PDB entry 7OJH | electron microscopy, 3.10 A resolution | chains B and A

# Chain B (and A)
Protein: Broad substrate specificity ATP-binding cassette transporter ABCG2
Source organism: Homo sapiens
Notes: EC 7.6.2.2; chain A of this document is another copy of the same molecule, construct and numbering; everything in this record applies to it too
UniProtKB: Q9UNQ0 (ABCG2_HUMAN); residues 2-655 here = UniProt positions 2-655
Sequence (665 residues; row label = number of the first residue in the row; numbers below 1 keep their minus sign (Met-9 is residue -9)):
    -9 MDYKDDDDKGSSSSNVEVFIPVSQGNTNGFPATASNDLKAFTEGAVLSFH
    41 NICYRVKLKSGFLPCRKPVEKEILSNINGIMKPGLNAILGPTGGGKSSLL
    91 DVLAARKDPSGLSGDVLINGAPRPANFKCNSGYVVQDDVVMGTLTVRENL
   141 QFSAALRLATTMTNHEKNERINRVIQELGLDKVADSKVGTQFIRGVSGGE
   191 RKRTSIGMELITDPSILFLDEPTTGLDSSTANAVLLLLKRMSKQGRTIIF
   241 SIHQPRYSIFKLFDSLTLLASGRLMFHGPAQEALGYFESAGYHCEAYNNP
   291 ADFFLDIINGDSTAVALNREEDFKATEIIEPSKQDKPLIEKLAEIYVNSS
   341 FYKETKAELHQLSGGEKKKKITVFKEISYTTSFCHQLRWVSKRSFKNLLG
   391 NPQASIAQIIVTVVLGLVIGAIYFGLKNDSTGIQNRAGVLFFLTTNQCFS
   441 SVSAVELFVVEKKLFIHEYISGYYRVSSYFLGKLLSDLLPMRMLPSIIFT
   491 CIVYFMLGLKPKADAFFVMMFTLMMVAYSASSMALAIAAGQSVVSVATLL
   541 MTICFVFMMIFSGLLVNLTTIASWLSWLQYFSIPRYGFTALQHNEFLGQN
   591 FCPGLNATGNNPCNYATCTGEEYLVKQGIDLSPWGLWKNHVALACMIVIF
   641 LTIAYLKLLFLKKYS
Disordered / not traced: -9 to 33, 47-58, 302-327, 355-368, 655
Cystine bridges: Cys592-Cys608
Differences from the reference sequence: initiating methionine (-9); expression tag (-8 to 1)
Residues lining bound ligands:
  - ATP (adenosine-5'-triphosphate): Val46, Lys61, Ile63, Pro81, Thr82, Gly83, Gly84, Gly85, Lys86, Ser87, Ser88, Lys97, Gln126, Asp210, Glu211, Ser241
  - topotecan, hycamtin (TTC; (S)-10-[(dimethylamino)methyl]-4-ethyl-4,9-dihydroxy-1H-pyrano[3',4':6,7]inolizino[1,2-b]-quinoline-3,14(4h,12h)-dione): Phe432, Thr435, Asn436, Phe439, Thr542, Val546, Met549
UniProt features mapped onto this chain:
  - binding site (ATP): Gly80 to Ser87, Arg184 to Glu190, Glu211, His243
  - site (Not glycosylated): Asn418, Asn557
  - modified residue: Thr362 (Phosphothreonine)
  - glycosylation: Asn596 (N-linked (GlcNAc...) asparagine)
  - natural variant: Val12 (V12M: Found in Jr(a-) blood group phenotype), Gln141 (Q141K: Associated with high serum levels of uric acid and increased risk of gout), Arg147 (R147W: Loss of protein expression), Thr153 (T153M: Decreased protein abundance), Lys360 (deletion: No effect on protein abundance), Phe373 (F373C: Decreased protein abundance), Thr421 (T421A: No effect on protein abundance), Thr434 (T434M: No effect on protein abundance), Ser476 (S476P: No effect on protein abundance), Ser572 (S572R: Decreased protein abundance), Asp620 (D620N: No effect on protein abundance)
  - mutagenesis: Met71 (M71V: Decreased protein abundance. No effect on substrate transmembrane transport), Lys86 (K86M: Decreased protein abundance. Decreased localization to the plasma membrane and retained intracellularly. Loss of ATPase-coupled transmembrane transporter activity), Glu211 (E211Q: Decreased estrone-3 sulfate ATPase-coupled transmembrane transporter activity. Decreased substrate-induced ATP hydrolysis ...), Thr362 (T362A: Loss of phosphorylation by PIM1. Decreased localization to the plasma membrane. Decreased homooligomerization. Loss of function in resistance to drug treatment ...), Arg383 (R383C: Loss of protein expression), Asn418 (N418Q: No effect), Thr435 (T435A: No effect on stability. Increased estrone-3 sulfate ATPase-coupled transmembrane transporter activity. Increased substrate-induced ATP hydrolysis. Increased substrate transport ...), Asn436 (N436A: No effect on stability. Decreased estrone-3 sulfate ATPase-coupled transmembrane transporter activity. Decreased substrate-induced ATP hydrolysis. Decreased substrate transport), Phe439 (F439A: No effect on stability. Decreased estrone-3 sulfate ATPase-coupled transmembrane transporter activity. Decreased substrate-induced ATP hydrolysis. Decreased substrate transport), Arg482 (R482D: Decreases ATPase activity; R482G/N/S/T: Increases ATPase activity; R482K/I/M/Y: No change in ATPase activity; R482T/Y: Decreases transport activity), Val546 (V546A: No effect on stability. No effect on estrone-3 sulfate ATPase-coupled transmembrane transporter activity. No effect on substrate-induced ATP hydrolysis. No effect on substrate transport ...), Met549 (M549A: No effect on stability. No effect on estrone-3 sulfate ATPase-coupled transmembrane transporter activity. No effect on substrate-induced ATP hydrolysis. No effect on substrate transport), 7 further mutagenesis entries in UniProt
Reported in the primary citation:
  - binding site for topotecan, hycamtin: Phe439
  - conformationally variable residues (side-chain flip): Arg482
  - contacts within the chain: Ser443-Arg482 (hydrogen bond)
  - mutagenesis - R184A: decreased catalytic activity

# Interface between chain B and chain A
Contacting residue pairs (69; chain B residue first):
  Ser218(B) with Asn299(A), hydrogen bond
  Ser219(B) with Asp301(A)
  Gln244(B) with Gln244(A), hydrogen bond
  Arg246(B) with Asp292(A)
  Tyr247(B) with Glu285(A); Tyr287(A)
  Cys284(B) with Tyr287(A), hydrophobic
  Glu285(B) with Tyr247(A)
  Ala286(B) with Tyr247(A)
  Tyr287(B) with Tyr247(A); Leu274(A), hydrophobic; Cys284(A); Tyr287(A); Asn288(A); Asn289(A); Pro290(A), hydrophobic
  Asn288(B) with Tyr287(A)
  Asn289(B) with Tyr287(A)
  Pro290(B) with Tyr287(A)
  Asp292(B) with Arg246(A)
  Asn299(B) with Ser218(A), hydrogen bond
  Asp301(B) with Ser219(A)
  Leu405(B) with Phe547(A), hydrophobic; Ile550(A), hydrophobic
  Ala411(B) with Leu565(A), hydrophobic
  Ile412(B) with Phe551(A), hydrophobic; Val556(A), hydrophobic; Ile561(A), hydrophobic
  Tyr413(B) with Leu555(A), hydrogen bond (side chain-backbone); Val556(A)
  Thr421(B) with Asn557(A), hydrogen bond; Thr560(A)
  Gln424(B) with Gly553(A), hydrogen bond (side chain-backbone); Leu554(A), hydrogen bond (side chain-backbone); Leu555(A); Asn557(A); Gln617(A), hydrogen bond
  Asn425(B) with Val556(A); Asn557(A); Thr560(A)
  Gly428(B) with Leu555(A)
  Phe432(B) with Ile550(A), hydrophobic
  Val546(B) with Phe432(A), hydrophobic
  Phe547(B) with Leu405(A), hydrophobic
  Ile550(B) with Phe432(A), hydrophobic
  Gly553(B) with Gln424(A), hydrogen bond (backbone-side chain)
  Leu554(B) with Gln424(A), hydrogen bond (backbone-side chain)
  Leu555(B) with Tyr413(A), hydrogen bond (backbone-side chain); Gln424(A); Asn425(A); Gly428(A); Leu554(A), hydrophobic
  Val556(B) with Ile412(A), hydrophobic; Asn425(A)
  Asn557(B) with Thr421(A), hydrogen bond; Gln424(A); Asn425(A)
  Thr560(B) with Thr421(A)
  Cys592(B) with Tyr605(A), hydrophobic
  Pro593(B) with Tyr605(A), hydrogen bond (backbone-side chain)
  Asn601(B) with Cys603(A), hydrogen bond (backbone-side chain)
  Pro602(B) with Cys603(A), hydrogen bond (backbone-side chain)
  Cys603(B) with Asn601(A), hydrogen bond (side chain-backbone); Pro602(A); Cys603(A), disulfide
  Tyr605(B) with Pro593(A), hydrogen bond (side chain-backbone); Ala606(A)
  Ala606(B) with Tyr605(A)
  Gln617(B) with Gln424(A), hydrogen bond
Also at the interface, not in a pair above, chain B (54 interface residues in all): Ser248, Leu274, Glu278, Asp296, Val401, Val404, Val408, Val429, Phe431, Met549, Phe551, Leu565, Gly594
Also at the interface, not in a pair above, chain A (54 interface residues in all): Ser248, Glu278, Ala286, Asp296, Val408, Ala411, Phe431, Ile543, Val546, Met549, Trp564, Cys592, Gly594
Disulfides between the chains: Cys603(B)-Cys603(A)

# In short
Chain B and chain A each contribute 54 residues to their interface; the contacts include 1 disulfide bond and
18 hydrogen bonds. Polar pairs include Ser218(B)-Asn299(A), Gln244(B)-Gln244(A) and Tyr413(B)-Leu555(A). Bound
to chain B: ATP and topotecan, hycamtin. The paper reports a binding site for topotecan, hycamtin at
Phe439(B); R184A of chain B reduces catalytic activity.
Chain B and chain A are both Broad substrate specificity ATP-binding cassette transporter ABCG2 (Homo
sapiens); the structure, ABCG2 topotecan turnover-1 state, was determined by electron microscopy together with
7OJ8 and 7OJI from the same study.
